Entry 4MPD (X-ray diffraction, 2.10 A resolution); this record covers chain A.

# Chain A
Protein: Putative ornithine cyclodeaminase
Source organism: Staphylococcus aureus subsp. aureus
UniProtKB: Q8NYS7 (Q8NYS7_STAAW); numbering as in UniProt (aligned over 1-336)
Amino-acid sequence (339 residues; row label = number of the first residue in the row; numbers below 1 keep their minus sign (Gly-2 is residue -2)):
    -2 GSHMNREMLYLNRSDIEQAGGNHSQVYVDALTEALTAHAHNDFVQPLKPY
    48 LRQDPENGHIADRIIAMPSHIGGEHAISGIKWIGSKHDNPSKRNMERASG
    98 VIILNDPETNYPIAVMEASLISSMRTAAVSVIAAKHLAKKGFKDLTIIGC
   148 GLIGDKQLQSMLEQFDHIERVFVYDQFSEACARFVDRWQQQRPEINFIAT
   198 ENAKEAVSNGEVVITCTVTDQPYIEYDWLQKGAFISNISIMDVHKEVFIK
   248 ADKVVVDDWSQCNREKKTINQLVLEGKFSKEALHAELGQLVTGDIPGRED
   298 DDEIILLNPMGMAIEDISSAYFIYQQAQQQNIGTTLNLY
Disordered / not traced: -2 to 2, 51-57, 69-73, 261-264
Construct notes: expression tag (-2 to 0)
Ligand contacts:
  - 2-oxoglutaric acid (AKG): Lys45, Tyr47, Arg60, Ile62, Met64, Lys78, Ile80, Ser82, Arg94, Ala95, Ser119, Arg122, Met307, Gly308
  - NAJ (nicotinamide-adenine-dinucleotide (acidic form)): Arg60, Pro87, Arg94, Ser119, Arg122, Thr123, Gly146, Cys147, Gly148, Leu149, Ile150, Gly151, Asp172, Gln173, Phe174, Cys213, Thr214, Val215, Thr216, Tyr220, Ile235, Ser236, Ile237, Pro306, Met307, Gly308

# Summary
Ligands of chain A: compound NAJ and 2-oxoglutaric acid.
Chain A is Putative ornithine cyclodeaminase (Staphylococcus aureus subsp. aureus); the structure,
Staphyloferrin B precursor biosynthetic enzyme SbnB bound a-ketoglutarate and NAD+, was determined by X-ray
diffraction (same publication as 4M54, 4MP3 and 4MP6).
